PDB entry 6DI4 | X-ray diffraction, 1.90 A resolution | chains A and D of the 4 polymer chains in the assembly

== Chain A ==
Molecule: Hemoglobin subunit alpha
From: Homo sapiens
UniProtKB: P69905 (HBA_HUMAN); residues 1-141 here correspond to UniProt positions 2-142 (UniProt number = residue number + 1)
Amino-acid sequence (141 residues; row label = number of the first residue in the row):
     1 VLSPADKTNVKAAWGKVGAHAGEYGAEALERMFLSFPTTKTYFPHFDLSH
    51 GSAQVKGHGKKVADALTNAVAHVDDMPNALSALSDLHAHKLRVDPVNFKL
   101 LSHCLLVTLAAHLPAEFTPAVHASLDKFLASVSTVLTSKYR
UniProt features mapped onto this chain:
  - binding site (O2): His-58
  - binding site (heme b): His-87
  - site: Thr-8, Asn-9 (Microbial infection: Cleavage), Lys-11 (Not glycated), Ala-13, Trp-14 (Microbial infection: Cleavage), Tyr-24, Gly-25 (Microbial infection: Cleavage), Leu-29, Glu-30 (Microbial infection: Cleavage), His-45, Phe-46 (Microbial infection: Cleavage), Asp-47, Leu-48 (Microbial infection: Cleavage), Ser-52, Ala-53 (Microbial infection: Cleavage), Val-55, Lys-56 (Microbial infection: Cleavage), Lys-56 (Not glycated), Gly-59, Lys-60 (Microbial infection: Cleavage), Lys-60 (Not glycated), Lys-90 (Not glycated), Leu-91, Arg-92 (Microbial infection: Cleavage), Lys-99 (Not glycated), Leu-106, Val-107 (Microbial infection: Cleavage), Thr-108, Leu-109 (Microbial infection: Cleavage), Val-121, His-122 (Microbial infection: Cleavage), Ser-133, Thr-134 (Microbial infection: Cleavage)
  - modified residue: Ser-3 (Phosphoserine), Lys-7 (N6-succinyllysine), Thr-8 (Phosphothreonine), Lys-11 (N6-succinyllysine), Lys-16 (N6-acetyllysine), Tyr-24 (Phosphotyrosine), Ser-35 (Phosphoserine), Lys-40 (N6-succinyllysine), Ser-49 (Phosphoserine), Ser-102 (Phosphoserine), Thr-108 (Phosphothreonine), Ser-124 (Phosphoserine), Ser-131 (Phosphoserine), Thr-134 (Phosphothreonine), Thr-137 (Phosphothreonine), Ser-138 (Phosphoserine)
  - glycosylation (N-linked (Glc) (glycation) lysine): Lys-7, Lys-16, Lys-40, Lys-61
Covalently attached groups: {6-[(4-methoxy-2-methylphenoxy)methyl]pyridin-2-yl}methanol (GJ1) linked to Val-1
Ion coordination: heme Fe: His-87 (together with carbon monoxide)
Small-molecule neighbours:
  - carbon monoxide (CMO): Leu-29, Phe-43, His-58, Val-62, His-87
  - GJ1 ({6-[(4-methoxy-2-methylphenoxy)methyl]pyridin-2-yl}methanol): Leu-2, Met-76, Pro-77, Ala-130, Ser-131, Thr-134, Val-135
  - heme (HEM): Met-32, Thr-39, Tyr-42, Phe-43, His-45, Phe-46, His-58, Lys-61, Val-62, Ala-65, Leu-66, Leu-83, Leu-86, His-87, Leu-91, Val-93, Asn-97, Phe-98, Leu-101, Val-132, Ser-133, Leu-136
Reported in the primary citation:
  - binding site for GJ1: Val-1, Leu-2, Ser-131, Thr-134

== Chain D ==
Molecule: Hemoglobin subunit beta
From: Homo sapiens
UniProtKB: P68871 (HBB_HUMAN); residues 1-146 here correspond to UniProt positions 2-147 (UniProt number = residue number + 1)
Amino-acid sequence (146 residues; each row starts with the number of its first residue):
     1 VHLTPEEKSAVTALWGKVNVDEVGGEALGRLLVVYPWTQRFFESFGDLST
    51 PDAVMGNPKVKAHGKKVLGAFSDGLAHLDNLKGTFATLSELHCDKLHVDP
   101 ENFRLLGNVLVCVLAHHFGKEFTPPVQAAYQKVVAGVANALAHKYH
UniProt features mapped onto this chain:
  - binding site ((2R)-2,3-bisphosphoglycerate): Val-1, His-2, Lys-82, His-143
  - binding site (heme b): His-63, His-92
  - site: Glu-7, Lys-8 (Microbial infection: Cleavage), Gly-25, Glu-26 (Microbial infection: Cleavage), Gly-29, Arg-30 (Microbial infection: Cleavage), Tyr-35, Pro-36 (Microbial infection: Cleavage), Trp-37, Thr-38 (Microbial infection: Cleavage), Phe-45, Gly-46 (Microbial infection: Cleavage), Asp-52, Ala-53 (Microbial infection: Cleavage), Gly-56, Asn-57 (Microbial infection: Cleavage), Lys-59 (Not glycated), Phe-71, Ser-72 (Microbial infection: Cleavage), Gly-74, Leu-75 (Microbial infection: Cleavage), Lys-82 (Not glycated), Thr-84, Phe-85 (Microbial infection: Cleavage), His-92, Cys-93 (Microbial infection: Cleavage), Lys-95 (Not glycated), Arg-104, Leu-105 (Microbial infection: Cleavage), Leu-110, Val-111 (Microbial infection: Cleavage), Gly-119, Lys-120 (Microbial infection: Cleavage), Phe-122, Thr-123 (Microbial infection: Cleavage), Ala-128, Ala-129 (Microbial infection: Cleavage) and 2 more in UniProt
  - modified residue: Val-1 (N-acetylvaline), Ser-9 (Phosphoserine), Thr-12 (Phosphothreonine), Ser-44 (Phosphoserine), Thr-50 (Phosphothreonine), Lys-59 (N6-acetyllysine), Lys-82 (N6-acetyllysine), Thr-87 (Phosphothreonine), Cys-93 (S-nitrosocysteine), Lys-144 (N6-acetyllysine)
  - glycosylation: Val-1 (N-linked (Glc) (glycation) valine), Lys-8 (N-linked (Glc) (glycation) lysine), Lys-17 (N-linked (Glc) (glycation) lysine), Lys-66 (N-linked (Glc) (glycation) lysine), Lys-120 (N-linked (Glc) (glycation) lysine), Lys-144 (N-linked (Glc) (glycation) lysine)
Ion coordination: heme Fe: His-92 (together with carbon monoxide)
Small-molecule neighbours:
  - carbon monoxide (CMO): Leu-28, Phe-42, His-63, Val-67, His-92
  - heme (HEM): Leu-31, Thr-38, Phe-41, Phe-42, Phe-45, His-63, Lys-66, Val-67, Ala-70, Phe-71, Phe-85, Leu-88, Leu-91, His-92, Leu-96, Val-98, Asn-102, Phe-103, Leu-106, Val-137, Leu-141

== Interface between chain A and chain D ==
Pairs across the interface - 14 pairs, chain A then chain D:
  Thr-41(A) with Arg-40(D), hydrogen bond (backbone-side chain)
  Tyr-42(A) with Arg-40(D)
  Leu-91(A) with Arg-40(D)
  Arg-92(A) with Pro-36(D); Trp-37(D); Gln-39(D); Arg-40(D); Glu-43(D), salt bridge
  Val-93(A) with Trp-37(D)
  Asp-94(A) with Trp-37(D); Asn-102(D), hydrogen bond
  Pro-95(A) with Trp-37(D)
  Val-96(A) with Asp-99(D)
  Lys-139(A) with Pro-36(D)
Interface residues without a listed pair, chain A (10 interface residues in all): Thr-38
Interface residues without a listed pair, chain D (8 interface residues in all): His-97

== Overview ==
Chain A and chain D form an interface of 10 and 8 residues respectively, with 2 hydrogen bonds and 1 salt
bridge. Among the polar pairs are Arg-92(A)/Glu-43(D), Thr-41(A)/Arg-40(D) and Asp-94(A)/Asn-102(D). Chain A
binds carbon monoxide and heme. The paper reports a binding site for GJ1 at Val-1(A), Leu-2(A) and Ser-131(A)
among others.
Here chain A is Hemoglobin subunit alpha and chain D is Hemoglobin subunit beta, both from Homo sapiens. Entry
6DI4 (Rational Modification of Vanillin Derivatives to Stereospecifically Destabilize Sickle Hemoglobin
Polymer Formation) was determined by X-ray diffraction.
